PDB entry 4XUB | X-ray diffraction, 1.98 A resolution | chain A

# Chain A
Protein: Bromodomain adjacent to zinc finger domain protein 2B
From: Homo sapiens
UniProt: Q9UIF8 (BAZ2B_HUMAN), isoform Q9UIF8-4; residues 1858-1972 here = UniProt positions 1858-1972
Chain sequence (117 residues; row label = number of the first residue in the row):
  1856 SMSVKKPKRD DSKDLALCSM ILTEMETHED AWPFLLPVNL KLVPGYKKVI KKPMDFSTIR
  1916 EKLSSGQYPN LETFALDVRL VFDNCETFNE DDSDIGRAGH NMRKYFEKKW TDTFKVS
Not modelled in the structure: 1972
Construct notes: expression tag (1856-1857)
Small-molecule neighbours: 43D (4-{4-(1-methyl-1H-pyrazol-4-yl)-1-[2-(4-methyl-1H-1,2,3-triazol-1-yl)ethyl]-1H-imidazol-5-yl}benzonitrile): W1887, P1888, F1889, L1890, L1891, P1892, V1893, N1894, L1897, V1898, Y1901, C1940, F1943, N1944, I1950
Reported in the primary citation:
  - binding site for 43D: L1891, V1893, L1897, V1898, Y1901

# Overview
Bound to chain A: compound 43D. The paper reports a binding site for 43D at L1891, V1893 and L1897 among
others.
Chain A is Bromodomain adjacent to zinc finger domain protein 2B (Homo sapiens); the structure, Crystal
Structure of the bromodomain of human BAZ2B in complex with BAZ2-ICR chemical probe, was determined by X-ray
diffraction together with 4XUA from the same study.
